Entry 4OO1 (X-ray diffraction, 3.30 A resolution); this record covers chains E and H of the 11 polymer chains in the assembly.

# Chain E
Protein: Exosome complex component RRP42
Source organism: Saccharomyces cerevisiae
UniProtKB: Q12277 (RRP42_YEAST); residue numbers follow UniProt; this construct covers 1-265
Sequence (269 residues; numbered -3 to 265; the number before each row is that of its first residue; numbers below 1 keep their minus sign (Gly-3 is residue -3)):
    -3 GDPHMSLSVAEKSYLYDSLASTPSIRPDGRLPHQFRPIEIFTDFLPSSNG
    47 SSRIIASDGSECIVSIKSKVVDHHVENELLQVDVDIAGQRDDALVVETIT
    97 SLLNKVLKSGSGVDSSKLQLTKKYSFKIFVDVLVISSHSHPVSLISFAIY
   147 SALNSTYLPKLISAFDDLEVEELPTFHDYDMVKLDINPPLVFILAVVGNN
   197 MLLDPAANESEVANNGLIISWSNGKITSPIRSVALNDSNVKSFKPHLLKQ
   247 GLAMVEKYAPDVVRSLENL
Not modelled in the structure: -3 to 1, 162-169, 265
Sequence notes: expression tag (-3 to 0)

# Chain H
Protein: Exosome complex component RRP4
Source organism: Saccharomyces cerevisiae
UniProtKB: P38792 (RRP4_YEAST); residue numbers follow UniProt; this construct covers 1-359
Sequence (363 residues; row label = number of the first residue in the row; numbers below 1 keep their minus sign (Gly-3 is residue -3)):
    -3 GDPHMSEVITITKRNGAFQNSSNLSYNNTGISDDENDEEDIYMHDVNSAS
    47 KSESDSQIVTPGELVTDDPIWMRGHGTYFLDNMTYSSVAGTVSRVNRLLS
    97 VIPLKGRYAPETGDHVVGRIAEVGNKRWKVDIGGKQHAVLMLGSVNLPGG
   147 ILRRKSESDELQMRSFLKEGDLLNAEVQSLFQDGSASLHTRSLKYGKLRN
   197 GMFCQVPSSLIVRAKNHTHNLPGNITVVLGVNGYIWLRKTSQMDLARDTP
   247 SANNSSSIKSTGPTGAVSLNPSITRLEEESSWQIYSDENDPSISNNIRQA
   297 ICRYANVIKALAFCEIGITQQRIVSAYEASMVYSNVGELIEKNVMESIGS
   347 DILTAEKMRGNGN
Not modelled in the structure: -3 to 4, 15-49, 146-157, 250-276, 358-359
Sequence notes: expression tag (-3 to 0)
Curated features (UniProtKB/Swiss-Prot):
  - modified residue: Ser2 (N-acetylserine), Ser28 (Phosphoserine), Ser268 (Phosphoserine)
  - mutagenesis: Leu136 (L136P: In RRP4-1; temperature-sensitive(ts) lethal mutation)
From the paper describing this entry:
  - binding site for Poly A RNA: Arg123

# Chain E / chain H interface
Pairs across the interface (62; chain E residue first):
  Ser2(E) with Arg115(H), hydrogen bond (backbone-side chain)
  Leu3(E) with Arg115(H)
  Ser4(E) with Arg115(H); Gly166(H), hydrogen bond (backbone-backbone); Asp167(H)
  Val5(E) with Asp283(H)
  Ala6(E) with Asp283(H); Asn285(H), hydrogen bond (backbone-side chain)
  Glu7(E) with Arg115(H), salt bridge; Leu168(H); Phe199(H); Trp232(H)
  Ser9(E) with Asn285(H)
  Tyr10(E) with Gly197(H); Asn285(H); Arg294(H), hydrogen bond (backbone-side chain); Ile297(H)
  Asp13(E) with Arg294(H)
  Ser14(E) with Arg294(H)
  Pro19(E) with Asn291(H)
  Ile21(E) with Gln295(H)
  Arg22(E) with Cys298(H), hydrogen bond (backbone-side chain)
  Pro23(E) with Met198(H), hydrophobic; Cys298(H)
  Asp24(E) with Cys298(H); Asn302(H), hydrogen bond (backbone-side chain); Ile336(H)
  Gly25(E) with Cys298(H), hydrogen bond (backbone-side chain); Asn331(H); Gly333(H), hydrogen bond (backbone-backbone)
  Arg26(E) with Gly333(H); Ile336(H)
  Leu27(E) with Asn331(H)
  Gln30(E) with Asn331(H); Gly333(H)
  Phe31(E) with Ile5(H), hydrophobic; Ile336(H)
  Pro33(E) with Thr6(H); Ile336(H); Glu337(H)
  Ile34(E) with Thr6(H), hydrogen bond (backbone-backbone); Ile7(H); Thr8(H)
  Glu35(E) with Thr8(H)
  Ile36(E) with Thr8(H), hydrogen bond (backbone-backbone); Lys9(H); Arg10(H)
  Phe37(E) with Arg10(H); Phe14(H)
  Thr38(E) with Arg10(H); Asn11(H), hydrogen bond; Gly12(H)
  Asp39(E) with Gly12(H)
  Phe40(E) with Ala13(H); Phe14(H), hydrophobic
  Arg49(E) with Phe14(H), hydrogen bond (side chain-backbone)
  Val258(E) with Ile5(H), hydrophobic
  Ser261(E) with Ile5(H), hydrogen bond (side chain-backbone); Ile7(H)
  Leu262(E) with Ile7(H), hydrophobic
  Asn264(E) with Ile7(H); Lys9(H)
Other interface residues (no listed pair), chain E (37 interface residues in all): Ser17, Arg32, Ser147, Asp257
Other interface residues (no listed pair), chain H (36 interface residues in all): Lys164, Leu194, Arg195, Asn196, Ile289, Val332

# In short
Chain E and chain H form an interface of 37 and 36 residues respectively; the contacts include 13 hydrogen
bonds and 1 salt bridge. Among the polar pairs are Glu7(E)-Arg115(H), Ser2(E)-Arg115(H) and Ala6(E)-Asn285(H).
From UniProt: one mutagenesis site on chain H. The paper reports a binding site for Poly A RNA at Arg123(H).
Chain E is Exosome complex component RRP42 and chain H is Exosome complex component RRP4, both from
Saccharomyces cerevisiae; the structure, Structure of an Rrp6-RNA exosome complex bound to poly(A) RNA, was
determined by X-ray diffraction.
